PDB entry 7PUT | X-ray diffraction, 2.80 A resolution | chains A and B

== Chain A (and B) ==
Name: Glutaredoxin domain-containing protein
Organism: Brugia malayi
Notes: chain B of this document is another copy of the same molecule, construct and numbering; everything in this record applies to it too
UniProtKB: A0A0J9XPH7 (A0A0J9XPH7_BRUMA); residues 1-598 here = UniProt positions 1-598
Amino-acid sequence (598 residues; each row starts with the number of its first residue):
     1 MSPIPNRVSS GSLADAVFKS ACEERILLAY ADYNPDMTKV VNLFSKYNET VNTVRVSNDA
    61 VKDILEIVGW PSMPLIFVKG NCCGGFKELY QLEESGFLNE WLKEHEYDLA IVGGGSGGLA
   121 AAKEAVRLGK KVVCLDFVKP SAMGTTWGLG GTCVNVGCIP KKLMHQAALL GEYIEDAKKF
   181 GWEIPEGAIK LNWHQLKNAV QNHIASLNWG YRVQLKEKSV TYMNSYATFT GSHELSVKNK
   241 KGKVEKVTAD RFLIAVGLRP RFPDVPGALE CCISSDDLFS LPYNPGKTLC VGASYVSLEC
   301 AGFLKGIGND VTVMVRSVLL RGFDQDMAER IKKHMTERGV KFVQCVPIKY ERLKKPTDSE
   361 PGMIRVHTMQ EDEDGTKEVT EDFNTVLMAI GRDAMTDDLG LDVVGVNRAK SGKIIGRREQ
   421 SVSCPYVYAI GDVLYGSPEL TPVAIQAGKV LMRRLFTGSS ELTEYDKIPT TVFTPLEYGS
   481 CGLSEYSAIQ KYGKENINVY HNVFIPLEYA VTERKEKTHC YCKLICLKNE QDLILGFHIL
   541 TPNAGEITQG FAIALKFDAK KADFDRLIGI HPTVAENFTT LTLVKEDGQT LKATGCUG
Not modelled in the structure: 1-9, 588-598 (chain B: 1-11, 587-598)
Modified / non-standard residues: Cys345 (S-hydroperoxycysteine; 2CO); Sec597 (selenocysteine)
Cystine bridges: Cys153-Cys158
Small-molecule neighbours:
  - 2'-monophosphoadenosine-5'-diphosphate (ATR): Arg261, Pro263, Val291, Gly292, Ala293, Ser294, Arg316, Ser317, Val318, Arg321, Val346, Ala389, Ile390, Gly391
  - FAD (flavin-adenine dinucleotide): Val112, Gly113, Gly114, Gly115, Ser116, Gly117, Gly118, Leu135, Asp136, Phe137, Val138, Gly151, Thr152, Cys153, Val156, Gly157, Cys158, Lys161, Ser225, Tyr226, Ala227, Ala255, Val256, Gly257, Leu258, Ser275, Tyr295, Val296, Glu299, Arg392, Leu399, Ile430, Gly431, Asp432, Glu439, Leu440, Thr441, Pro442, Ala444, Phe473
Reported in the primary citation:
  - mutagenesis - C22S: unchanged catalytic activity on DTNB
  - mutagenesis - C22S: unchanged binding to auranofin
  - mutagenesis - C22S: unchanged stability

== Chain A / chain B interface ==
Pairs across the interface - 153 pairs, chain A then chain B:
  Cys153(A) - His571(B)  hydrogen bond
  Cys158(A) - His571(B)
  Ile159(A) - Leu507(B)  hydrophobic
  Ile159(A) - His571(B)
  Lys162(A) - Leu507(B)
  Lys162(A) - Glu508(B)  salt bridge
  Lys162(A) - Pro572(B)  hydrogen bond (side chain-backbone)
  Leu163(A) - Phe180(B)
  Leu163(A) - Leu507(B)
  Gln166(A) - Phe180(B)
  Gln166(A) - Glu508(B)
  Ala167(A) - Phe180(B)  hydrophobic
  Ala167(A) - Trp182(B)  hydrogen bond (backbone-side chain)
  Leu170(A) - Tyr173(B)
  Leu170(A) - Asp176(B)
  Leu170(A) - Ala177(B)
  Leu170(A) - Phe180(B)  hydrophobic
  Gly171(A) - Trp182(B)
  Tyr173(A) - Leu170(B)
  Ile174(A) - Ala177(B)  hydrophobic
  Ile174(A) - Trp182(B)  hydrophobic
  Ile174(A) - Ile184(B)  hydrophobic
  Asp176(A) - Leu170(B)
  Ala177(A) - Leu170(B)
  Ala177(A) - Ile174(B)  hydrophobic
  Lys179(A) - Ala199(B)
  Phe180(A) - Leu163(B)
  Phe180(A) - Gln166(B)
  Phe180(A) - Ala167(B)
  Phe180(A) - Leu170(B)  hydrophobic
  Phe180(A) - Leu191(B)
  Phe180(A) - Leu196(B)
  Gly181(A) - Lys190(B)
  Gly181(A) - Leu191(B)
  Gly181(A) - Asn192(B)  hydrogen bond (backbone-backbone)
  Gly181(A) - Gln195(B)
  Trp182(A) - Ala167(B)  hydrogen bond (side chain-backbone)
  Trp182(A) - Gly171(B)
  Trp182(A) - Ile174(B)  hydrophobic
  Trp182(A) - Ile189(B)
  Trp182(A) - Lys190(B)
  Trp182(A) - Leu191(B)
  Trp182(A) - Gly306(B)
  Trp182(A) - Ile307(B)  hydrophobic
  Glu183(A) - Ile189(B)
  Glu183(A) - Lys190(B)  hydrogen bond (backbone-backbone)
  Glu183(A) - Asn192(B)  hydrogen bond
  Ile184(A) - Ile174(B)  hydrophobic
  Pro185(A) - Pro185(B)  hydrophobic
  Ile189(A) - Trp182(B)
  Ile189(A) - Glu183(B)
  Ile189(A) - Pro185(B)
  Lys190(A) - Gly181(B)
  Lys190(A) - Trp182(B)
  Lys190(A) - Glu183(B)  hydrogen bond (backbone-backbone)
  Leu191(A) - Phe180(B)
  Leu191(A) - Gly181(B)
  Leu191(A) - Trp182(B)
  Asn192(A) - Gly181(B)  hydrogen bond (backbone-backbone)
  Asn192(A) - Glu183(B)  hydrogen bond
  Gln195(A) - Lys178(B)
  Gln195(A) - Gly181(B)
  Leu196(A) - Phe180(B)
  Ala199(A) - Lys179(B)
  Ala199(A) - Val511(B)
  His203(A) - Leu507(B)
  His203(A) - Ala510(B)
  Gly306(A) - Trp182(B)
  Thr441(A) - His571(B)
  Pro442(A) - Ile568(B)  hydrophobic
  Pro442(A) - Gly569(B)
  Pro442(A) - His571(B)
  Gln446(A) - Asp565(B)  hydrogen bond (side chain-backbone)
  Gln446(A) - Ile568(B)
  Lys449(A) - Thr580(B)  hydrogen bond
  Glu464(A) - Arg566(B)  salt bridge
  Glu464(A) - Ile568(B)
  Pro469(A) - Ile568(B)
  Pro469(A) - Ile570(B)
  Thr471(A) - Ile570(B)
  Phe473(A) - Pro572(B)
  Leu507(A) - Lys162(B)
  Leu507(A) - Leu163(B)
  Leu507(A) - His203(B)
  Glu508(A) - Lys162(B)  salt bridge
  Glu508(A) - Gln166(B)
  Ala510(A) - His203(B)
  Val511(A) - Ala199(B)
  Asn543(A) - Asn543(B)
  Gly545(A) - Ile570(B)
  Gly545(A) - Thr573(B)
  Glu546(A) - Glu546(B)
  Glu546(A) - Ile547(B)
  Glu546(A) - Thr573(B)
  Glu546(A) - Val574(B)  hydrogen bond (side chain-backbone)
  Glu546(A) - Ala575(B)  hydrogen bond (side chain-backbone)
  Ile547(A) - Glu546(B)
  Thr548(A) - Ile570(B)
  Gln549(A) - Phe551(B)
  Gln549(A) - Leu567(B)
  Gln549(A) - Ile568(B)  hydrogen bond (side chain-backbone)
  Gln549(A) - Gly569(B)
  Gln549(A) - Ile570(B)  hydrogen bond (side chain-backbone)
  Gln549(A) - Ala575(B)
  Gln549(A) - Glu576(B)
  Gly550(A) - Gly550(B)
  Gly550(A) - Phe551(B)
  Phe551(A) - Gln549(B)
  Phe551(A) - Gly550(B)
  Ala552(A) - Leu567(B)  hydrophobic
  Ile553(A) - Phe564(B)  hydrophobic
  Ile553(A) - Leu567(B)
  Lys556(A) - Arg566(B)  hydrogen bond (side chain-backbone)
  Phe557(A) - Phe557(B)  hydrophobic
  Phe557(A) - Ala559(B)  hydrophobic
  Phe557(A) - Asp563(B)
  Ala559(A) - Phe557(B)  hydrophobic
  Asp563(A) - Ile553(B)
  Asp563(A) - Phe557(B)
  Phe564(A) - Ile553(B)  hydrophobic
  Asp565(A) - Gln446(B)  hydrogen bond (backbone-side chain)
  Arg566(A) - Glu464(B)  salt bridge
  Arg566(A) - Lys556(B)  hydrogen bond (backbone-side chain)
  Leu567(A) - Gln549(B)
  Leu567(A) - Ala552(B)
  Leu567(A) - Ile553(B)
  Ile568(A) - Pro442(B)  hydrophobic
  Ile568(A) - Gln446(B)
  Ile568(A) - Glu464(B)
  Ile568(A) - Ile468(B)  hydrophobic
  Ile568(A) - Pro469(B)
  Ile568(A) - Gln549(B)  hydrogen bond (backbone-side chain)
  Gly569(A) - Pro442(B)
  Gly569(A) - Gln549(B)
  Ile570(A) - Pro469(B)  hydrophobic
  Ile570(A) - Thr471(B)
  Ile570(A) - Gly545(B)
  Ile570(A) - Thr548(B)
  Ile570(A) - Gln549(B)  hydrogen bond (backbone-side chain)
  His571(A) - Cys153(B)  hydrogen bond
  His571(A) - Cys158(B)
  His571(A) - Thr441(B)
  His571(A) - Pro442(B)
  Pro572(A) - Cys158(B)  hydrophobic
  Pro572(A) - Lys162(B)  hydrogen bond (backbone-side chain)
  Pro572(A) - Phe473(B)
  Thr573(A) - Gly545(B)
  Thr573(A) - Glu546(B)
  Val574(A) - Glu546(B)  hydrogen bond (backbone-side chain)
  Ala575(A) - Glu546(B)  hydrogen bond (backbone-side chain)
  Ala575(A) - Gln549(B)
  Glu576(A) - Gln549(B)
  Thr580(A) - Lys449(B)
Other interface residues (no listed pair), chain A (75 interface residues in all): Lys178, Ile307, Val443, Ile468, Thr470, Ala554
Other interface residues (no listed pair), chain B (76 interface residues in all): Ile159, Val443, Thr470, Ala554, Thr579

== In short ==
The interface between chain A and chain B involves 75 residues on one side and 76 on the other; the contacts
include 25 hydrogen bonds and 4 salt bridges. Polar pairs include Lys162(A)-Glu508(B), Glu464(A)-Arg566(B) and
Cys153(A)-His571(B). From the paper: C22S of chain A leaves catalytic activity on DTNB unchanged; C22S of
chain A leaves binding to auranofin unchanged.
Chain A and chain B are both Glutaredoxin domain-containing protein (Brugia malayi); the structure, Crystal
structure of Thioredoxin Reductase from Brugia Malayi in complex with NADP(H), was determined by X-ray
diffraction together with 7P0X and 7PVJ from the same study.
